7U2Z - chain A; structure by X-ray diffraction, 2.21 A resolution.

[Chain A]
Name: Glycogen synthase kinase-3 beta
From: Homo sapiens
Notes: EC 2.7.11.26, 2.7.11.1
UniProtKB: P49841 (GSK3B_HUMAN); residues 35-382 here = UniProt positions 35-382
Sequence (348 residues; each row starts with the number of its first residue):
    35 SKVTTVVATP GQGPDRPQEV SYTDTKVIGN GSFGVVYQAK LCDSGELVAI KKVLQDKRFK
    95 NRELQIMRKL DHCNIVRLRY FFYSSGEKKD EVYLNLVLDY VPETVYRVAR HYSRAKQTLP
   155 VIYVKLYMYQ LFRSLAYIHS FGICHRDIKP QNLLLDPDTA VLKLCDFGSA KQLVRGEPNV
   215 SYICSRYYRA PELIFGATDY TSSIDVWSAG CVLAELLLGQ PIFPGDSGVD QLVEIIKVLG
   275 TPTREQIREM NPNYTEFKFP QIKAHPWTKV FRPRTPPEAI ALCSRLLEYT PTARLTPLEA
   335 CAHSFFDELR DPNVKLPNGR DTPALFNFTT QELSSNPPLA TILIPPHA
Unresolved in the structure: 120-122
UniProt features mapped onto this chain:
  - active site: Asp181 (Proton acceptor)
  - binding site (ATP): Ile62 to Val70, Lys85
  - modified residue: Tyr216 (Phosphotyrosine)
  - mutagenesis: Lys85 to Lys86 (Abolished serine/threonine-protein kinase activity), Arg96 (R96A: Prevents the phosphorylation of phosphate-primed glycogen synthase), Leu128 (L128A: Abolishes activity toward AXIN1)
Residues lining bound ligands: L7C ((3R)-1-[3-(2-fluorophenyl)propanoyl]-N-(pyridin-2-yl)pyrrolidine-3-carboxamide): Ile62, Gly63, Ala83, Val110, Leu132, Asp133, Tyr134, Val135, Pro136, Thr138, Arg141, Leu188
Reported in the primary citation:
  - binding site for L7C: Tyr134, Val135, Arg141
  - specificity-determining residues: Leu132, Pro136 (proposed by the authors, not directly observed)
  - binding site for L7C: Pro136 (proposed by the authors, not directly observed)

[In short]
Ligands of chain A: compound L7C. Curated annotation (UniProt) lists active-site residue Asp181, 10
ATP-binding residues and 4 mutagenesis sites. From the paper: a binding site for L7C at Tyr134, Val135 and
Arg141 among others; specificity determinants Leu132 and Pro136.
Chain A is Glycogen synthase kinase-3 beta (Homo sapiens); the structure, Crystal structure of human GSK3B in
complex with G12, was determined by X-ray diffraction together with 7U31, 7U33 and 7U36 from the same study.
